7V2J - chain A; structure by X-ray diffraction, 2.24 A resolution.

Chain A:
Name: Bromodomain-containing protein 4
From: Homo sapiens
Reference sequence: O60885 (BRD4_HUMAN); numbering as in UniProt (aligned over 44-168)
Chain sequence (141 residues; each row starts with the number of its first residue):
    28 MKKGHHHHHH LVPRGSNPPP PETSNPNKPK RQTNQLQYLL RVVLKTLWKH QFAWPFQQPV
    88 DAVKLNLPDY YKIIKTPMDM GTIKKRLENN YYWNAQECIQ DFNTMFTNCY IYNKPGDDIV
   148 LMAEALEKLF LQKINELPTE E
Disordered / not traced: 28-34, 166-168
Construct notes: expression tag (28-43)
Small-molecule neighbours: 5FZ (N-(3-ethyl-6-methoxy-1,2-benzoxazol-5-yl)-4-methoxy-benzenesulfonamide): Trp81, Pro82, Phe83, Val87, Leu92, Leu94, Tyr97, Cys136, Tyr139, Asn140, Asp145, Ile146, Met149
Curated features (UniProtKB/Swiss-Prot):
  - site: Asn140 (Acetylated histone binding)
  - cross-link: Lys99 (Glycyl lysine isopeptide (Lys-Gly) (interchain with G-Cter in SUMO2))
  - natural variant: Asp145 (D145G: Found in a patient with a neurodevelopmental syndrome; uncertain significance)
  - mutagenesis: Asn140 (N140A: Abolishes binding to acetylated histones)
Reported in the primary citation:
  - binding site for 5FZ: Asn140, Ile146
  - conformationally variable residues: Trp81, Asp145

In short:
Ligands of chain A: compound 5FZ. Curated annotation (UniProt) lists one mutagenesis site. The paper reports a
binding site for 5FZ at Asn140 and Ile146; conformational variability at Trp81 and Asp145.
Chain A is Bromodomain-containing protein 4 (Homo sapiens); the structure, Crystal Structure of the first
bromodomain of human BRD4 in complex with the inhibitor 33, was determined by X-ray diffraction, deposited
together with 7V1U.
